9C3S - chains A and H of the 6 polymer chains in the assembly; structure by X-ray diffraction, 2.16 A resolution.

# Chain A
Name: Methyltransferase
Source organism: Burkholderia cenocepacia
Reference sequence: A0A8I1DKW0 (A0A8I1DKW0_BURCE); residues 2-284 here correspond to UniProt positions 1-283 (UniProt number = residue number - 1)
Sequence (283 residues; each row starts with the number of its first residue):
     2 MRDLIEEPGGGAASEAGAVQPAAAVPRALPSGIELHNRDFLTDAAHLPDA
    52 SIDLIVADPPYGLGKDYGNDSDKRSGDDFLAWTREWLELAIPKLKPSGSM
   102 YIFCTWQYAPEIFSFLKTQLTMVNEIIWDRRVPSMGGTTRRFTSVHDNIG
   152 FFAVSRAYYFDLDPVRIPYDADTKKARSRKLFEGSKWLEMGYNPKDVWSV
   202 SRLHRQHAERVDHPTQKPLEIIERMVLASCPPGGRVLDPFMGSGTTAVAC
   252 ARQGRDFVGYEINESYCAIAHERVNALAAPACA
Disordered / not traced: 2-29, 280-284
Ligand contacts: sinefungin (SFG): Arg39, Asp40, Phe41, Leu42, Asp59, Pro61, Tyr68, Asn70, Ser72, His214, Thr216, Gln217, Lys218, Pro240, Phe241, Met242, Gly243, Ser244, Thr246, Tyr261, Glu262, Ile263, Asn264, Tyr267

# Chain H
Molecule: DNA2
Sequence (14 nucleotides; each row starts with the number of its first residue):
     1 ATGGCTAGTATACA

# Interface between chain A and chain H
Residue-residue contacts - 17 pairs, chain A then chain H:
  Arg167(A) - DT9(H)  salt bridge to the phosphate
  Tyr170(A) - DA10(H)  sugar contact
  Tyr170(A) - DT11(H)  hydrogen bond to the phosphate
  Arg178(A) - DT11(H)  salt bridge to the phosphate
  Arg178(A) - DA12(H)  salt bridge to the phosphate
  Arg180(A) - DA12(H)  base contact
  Phe183(A) - DT11(H)  base contact
  Ser186(A) - DT9(H)  base contact
  Lys187(A) - DG8(H)  salt bridge to the phosphate
  Lys187(A) - DT9(H)  hydrogen bond to the phosphate
  Trp188(A) - DT9(H)  hydrogen bond to the phosphate
  Trp188(A) - DA10(H)  base contact
  Trp188(A) - DT11(H)  base contact
  Tyr193(A) - DA10(H)  sugar contact
  Asn194(A) - DA10(H)  hydrogen bond to the phosphate
  Lys196(A) - DA10(H)  hydrogen bond to the phosphate
  Lys196(A) - DT11(H)  salt bridge to the phosphate
Other interface residues (no listed pair), chain H (6 interface residues in all): DC13

# In short
11 residues of chain A and 6 residues of chain H are in contact, with 5 hydrogen bonds and 5 salt bridges.
Among the polar pairs are Tyr170(A)-DT11(H), Lys187(A)-DT9(H) and Trp188(A)-DT9(H). Chain A binds sinefungin.
Here chain A is Methyltransferase (Burkholderia cenocepacia) and chain H is DNA2. Entry 9C3S (Crystal
structure of DNA N6-Adenine Methyltransferase M.BceJIV from Burkholderia cenocepacia in complex with duplex
DNA substrate ...) was determined by X-ray diffraction (same publication as 8URK, 9C3T and 9C3U).
